Entry 6IZR (electron microscopy, 4.70 A resolution (low resolution: residue-level contacts below are approximate; hydrogen-bond / salt-bridge calls are withheld)); this record covers chains N and q of the 30 polymer chains in the assembly.

== Chain N (and q) ==
Molecule: Putative plasmid segregation protein ParM
From: Clostridium botulinum Prevot_594
Notes: chain q of this document is another copy of the same molecule, construct and numbering; everything in this record applies to it too
UniProt: A0A0B4W229 (A0A0B4W229_CLOBO); numbering as in UniProt (aligned over 1-349)
Chain sequence (349 residues; each row starts with the number of its first residue):
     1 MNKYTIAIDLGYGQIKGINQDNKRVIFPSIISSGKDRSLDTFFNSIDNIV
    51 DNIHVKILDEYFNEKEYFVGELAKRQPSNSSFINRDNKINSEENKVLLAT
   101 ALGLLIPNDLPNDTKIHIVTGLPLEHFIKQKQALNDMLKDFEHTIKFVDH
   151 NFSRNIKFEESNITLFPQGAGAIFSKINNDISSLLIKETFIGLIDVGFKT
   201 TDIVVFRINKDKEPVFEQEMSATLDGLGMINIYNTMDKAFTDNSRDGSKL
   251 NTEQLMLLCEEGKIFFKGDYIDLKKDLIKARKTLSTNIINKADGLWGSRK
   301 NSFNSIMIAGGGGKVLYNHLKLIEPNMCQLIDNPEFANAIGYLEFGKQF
Bound ions: Mg2+: D195 (together with ADP)
Residues lining bound ligands: ADP (adenosine-5'-diphosphate): D9, G11, Y12, G13, Q14, K16, V196, G197, F198, K199, M229, Y233, C259, E260, R281, G310, G311, G312, K314, V315, P334, E335
From the paper describing this entry:
  - catalytic residues: Q168 (proposed by the authors, not directly observed)

== Interface between chain N and chain q ==
Residue-residue contacts (7; chain N residue first):
  K274(N) with E60(q); D140(q)
  L277(N) with Y61(q)
  I278(N) with E60(q); Y61(q)
  R281(N) with Y61(q)
  N318(N) with N63(q)
Also at the interface, not in a pair above, chain N (8 interface residues in all): K263, K282, H319
Also at the interface, not in a pair above, chain q (6 interface residues in all): F62, E64

== Overview ==
8 residues of chain N and 6 residues of chain q are in contact. Chain N binds ADP. The paper reports the
catalytic residue Q168(N).
Chain N and chain q are both Putative plasmid segregation protein ParM (Clostridium botulinum Prevot_594); the
structure, Whole structure of a 15-stranded ParM filament from Clostridium botulinum, was determined by
electron microscopy together with 6IXW and 6IZV from the same study.
